PDB entry 9AUI | electron microscopy, 3.80 A resolution | chains D and F of the 12 polymer chains in the assembly

[Chain D (and F)]
Protein: HIV-1 BG505 DS-SOSIP glycoprotein gp41
Organism: Human immunodeficiency virus 1
Notes: chain F of this document is another copy of the same molecule, construct and numbering; everything in this record applies to it too
UniProt: Q2N0S6 (Q2N0S6_9HIV1); residues 512-664 here correspond to UniProt positions 509-661 (UniProt number = residue number - 3)
Sequence (153 residues; each row starts with the number of its first residue):
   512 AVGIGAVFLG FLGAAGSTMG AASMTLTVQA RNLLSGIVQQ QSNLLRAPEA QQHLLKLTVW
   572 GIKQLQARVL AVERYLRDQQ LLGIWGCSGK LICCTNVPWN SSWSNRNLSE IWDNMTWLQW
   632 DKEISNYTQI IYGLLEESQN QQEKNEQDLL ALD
Disordered / not traced: 512-519, 547-568
Differences from the reference sequence: engineered mutation Pro-559 (Ile556 in Q2N0S6), Cys-605 (Thr602 in Q2N0S6)
Cystine bridges: Cys-598/Cys-604

[How chain D and chain F interact]
Residue-residue contacts (24):
  Ser-534(D) / Asn-651(F)
  Ser-534(D) / Lys-655(F)  hydrogen bond
  Met-535(D) / Asn-651(F)  hydrogen bond (backbone-side chain)
  Met-535(D) / Gln-652(F)
  Met-535(D) / Lys-655(F)
  Thr-538(D) / Ile-595(F)
  Thr-538(D) / Glu-647(F)
  Ala-541(D) / Gln-591(F)  hydrogen bond (backbone-side chain)
  Arg-542(D) / Gln-591(F)
  Arg-542(D) / Glu-647(F)  salt bridge
  Leu-545(D) / Leu-587(F)  hydrophobic
  Leu-545(D) / Arg-588(F)
  Leu-576(D) / Leu-576(F)  hydrophobic
  Arg-579(D) / Glu-584(F)
  Val-583(D) / Glu-584(F)
  Val-583(D) / Leu-587(F)  hydrophobic
  Tyr-586(D) / Leu-587(F)  hydrophobic
  Tyr-586(D) / Gln-591(F)
  Leu-587(D) / Leu-587(F)  hydrophobic
  Leu-602(D) / Asn-651(F)
  Ile-603(D) / Glu-654(F)
  Ile-603(D) / Lys-655(F)
  Ile-603(D) / Gln-658(F)
  Cys-605(D) / Gln-658(F)
Interface residues without a listed pair, chain D (20 interface residues in all): Thr-536, Leu-537, Ser-546, Val-580, Gly-600, Lys-601
Interface residues without a listed pair, chain F (19 interface residues in all): Val-580, Val-583, Leu-592, Gly-594, Glu-648, Gln-650, Leu-661

[Overview]
20 residues of chain D and 19 residues of chain F are in contact, with 3 hydrogen bonds and 1 salt bridge.
Polar pairs include Arg-542(D)/Glu-647(F), Ser-534(D)/Lys-655(F) and Met-535(D)/Asn-651(F).
Chain D and chain F are both HIV-1 BG505 DS-SOSIP glycoprotein gp41 (Human immunodeficiency virus 1); the
structure, Cryo-EM structure of CH848.d949.10.17.GS-DH270.UCA4, was determined by electron microscopy,
deposited together with 9AUG and 9AUH.
